Entry 3JBG (electron microscopy, 3.80 A resolution); this record covers chains 1 and 3 of the 5 polymer chains in the assembly.

# Chain 1
Molecule: Capsid protein VP1
Organism: Human poliovirus 1 Mahoney
Reference sequence: P03300 (POLG_POL1M); residues 1-302 here correspond to UniProt positions 580-881 (UniProt number = residue number + 579)
Chain sequence (302 residues; numbered 1 to 302; the number before each row is that of its first residue):
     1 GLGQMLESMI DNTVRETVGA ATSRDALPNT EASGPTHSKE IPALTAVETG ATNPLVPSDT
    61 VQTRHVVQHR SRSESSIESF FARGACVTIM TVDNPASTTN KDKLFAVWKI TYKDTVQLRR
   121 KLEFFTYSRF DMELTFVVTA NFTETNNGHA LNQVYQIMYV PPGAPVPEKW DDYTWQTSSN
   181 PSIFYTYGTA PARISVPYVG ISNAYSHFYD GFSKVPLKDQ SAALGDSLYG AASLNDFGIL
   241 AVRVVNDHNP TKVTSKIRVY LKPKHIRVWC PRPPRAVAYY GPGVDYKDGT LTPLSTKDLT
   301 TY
Not modelled in the structure: 1-19
UniProt features mapped onto this chain:
  - region: Gly1 to Ala21 (Amphipathic alpha-helix)
  - site: Tyr302 (Cleavage)

# Chain 3
Molecule: Capsid protein VP3
Organism: Human poliovirus 1 Mahoney
Reference sequence: P03300 (POLG_POL1M); residues 1-237 here correspond to UniProt positions 342-578 (UniProt number = residue number + 341)
Chain sequence (237 residues; each row starts with the number of its first residue):
     1 GLPVMNTPGS NQYLTADNFQ SPCALPEFDV TPPIDIPGEV KNMMELAEID TMIPFDLSAT
    61 KKNTMEMYRV RLSDKPHTDD PILCLSLSPA SDPRLSHTML GEILNYYTHW AGSLKFTFLF
   121 CGSMMATGKL LVSYAPPGAD PPKKRKEAML GTHVIWDIGL QSSCTMVVPW ISNTTYRQTI
   181 DDSFTEGGYI SVFYQTRIVV PLSTPREMDI LGFVSACNDF SVRLLRDTTH IEQKALA
Not modelled in the structure: 236-237
Differences from the reference sequence: conflict Ser123 (Phe464 in P03300)

# Interface between chain 1 and chain 3
Pairs across the interface - 178 pairs, chain 1 then chain 3:
  Leu27(1) - Asn218(3)
  Leu27(1) - Asp219(3)
  Leu27(1) - Phe220(3)
  Pro28(1) - Asn218(3)
  Ala43(1) - Cys164(3)
  Ala43(1) - Thr165(3)  hydrogen bond (backbone-backbone)
  Leu44(1) - Ser163(3)
  Thr45(1) - Thr117(3)
  Thr45(1) - Gln161(3)
  Thr45(1) - Ser162(3)
  Thr45(1) - Ser163(3)  hydrogen bond (backbone-backbone)
  Thr45(1) - Thr165(3)
  Ala46(1) - Ser162(3)
  Ala46(1) - Ser163(3)
  Val47(1) - Thr117(3)
  Val47(1) - Leu119(3)  hydrophobic
  Val47(1) - Ser163(3)  hydrogen bond (backbone-side chain)
  Glu48(1) - Leu119(3)
  Glu48(1) - Ser162(3)  hydrogen bond
  Thr52(1) - Glu48(3)
  Thr52(1) - Ile49(3)
  Thr52(1) - Asp50(3)  hydrogen bond (side chain-backbone)
  Thr52(1) - Lys115(3)
  Thr52(1) - Ser215(3)
  Asn53(1) - Lys115(3)  hydrogen bond (backbone-side chain)
  Asn53(1) - Thr165(3)  hydrogen bond
  Leu55(1) - Lys115(3)
  Leu55(1) - Thr165(3)
  Leu55(1) - Val167(3)  hydrophobic
  Leu55(1) - Cys217(3)
  Val56(1) - Asn218(3)
  Pro57(1) - Ser113(3)
  Pro57(1) - Val167(3)  hydrophobic
  Thr60(1) - Val167(3)
  Val61(1) - Thr152(3)
  Val61(1) - Pro169(3)  hydrophobic
  Arg70(1) - Ala111(3)
  Arg70(1) - Gly112(3)
  Arg70(1) - Thr175(3)
  Arg70(1) - Tyr176(3)
  Arg70(1) - Asp219(3)  hydrogen bond (side chain-backbone)
  Arg70(1) - Ser221(3)  hydrogen bond
  Ser71(1) - Ser221(3)
  Arg72(1) - Asn42(3)  hydrogen bond (backbone-side chain)
  Arg72(1) - Met44(3)
  Arg72(1) - Glu48(3)  salt bridge
  Arg72(1) - Cys217(3)  hydrogen bond (side chain-backbone)
  Arg72(1) - Asn218(3)  hydrogen bond (side chain-backbone)
  Arg72(1) - Phe220(3)  hydrogen bond (side chain-backbone)
  Glu74(1) - Tyr107(3)  hydrogen bond (backbone-side chain)
  Glu74(1) - Arg223(3)
  Glu74(1) - Leu224(3)  hydrogen bond (side chain-backbone)
  Glu74(1) - Leu225(3)  hydrogen bond (side chain-backbone)
  Ser75(1) - Asn42(3)  hydrogen bond
  Ser75(1) - Met43(3)  hydrogen bond (backbone-backbone)
  Ser75(1) - Met44(3)
  Ser75(1) - Tyr107(3)
  Ser76(1) - Lys41(3)
  Ser76(1) - Asn42(3)
  Ile77(1) - Val40(3)
  Ile77(1) - Lys41(3)  hydrogen bond (backbone-backbone)
  Ile77(1) - Asn42(3)
  Ser79(1) - Leu225(3)
  Phe80(1) - Met43(3)  hydrophobic
  Phe80(1) - Tyr107(3)
  Phe80(1) - Leu225(3)
  Ala82(1) - Thr15(3)
  Arg83(1) - Thr15(3)
  Arg83(1) - Ala16(3)
  Arg83(1) - Leu225(3)
  Gly84(1) - Thr15(3)  hydrogen bond (backbone-backbone)
  Asp114(1) - Gln233(3)  hydrogen bond (backbone-side chain)
  Thr115(1) - Gln233(3)
  Val116(1) - Glu232(3)
  Val116(1) - Gln233(3)  hydrogen bond (backbone-side chain)
  Arg120(1) - Glu102(3)  salt bridge
  Arg120(1) - Tyr106(3)  hydrogen bond
  Arg120(1) - Thr228(3)
  Arg120(1) - His230(3)
  Arg120(1) - Ile231(3)
  Lys121(1) - Tyr106(3)
  Phe124(1) - Tyr106(3)  hydrophobic
  Phe125(1) - Val40(3)  hydrophobic
  Phe125(1) - Met43(3)  hydrophobic
  Arg129(1) - Val30(3)
  Arg129(1) - Thr31(3)  hydrogen bond (side chain-backbone)
  Arg129(1) - Pro32(3)
  Arg129(1) - Pro33(3)
  Glu133(1) - Phe19(3)
  Thr135(1) - Tyr13(3)
  Val137(1) - Tyr13(3)  hydrophobic
  Pro181(1) - Ala24(3)
  Ala190(1) - Asn11(3)
  Pro191(1) - Asn11(3)
  Arg193(1) - Tyr13(3)
  Arg193(1) - Asp17(3)  salt bridge
  Arg193(1) - Phe19(3)
  Arg193(1) - Ser21(3)
  Arg193(1) - Pro22(3)
  Ile194(1) - Ser21(3)
  Ile194(1) - Pro22(3)
  Ser195(1) - Ser21(3)  hydrogen bond
  Ser195(1) - Pro22(3)  hydrogen bond (backbone-backbone)
  Ser195(1) - Cys23(3)
  Ser195(1) - Ala24(3)  hydrogen bond (backbone-backbone)
  Pro197(1) - Cys23(3)
  Pro197(1) - Phe28(3)  hydrophobic
  Pro197(1) - Val30(3)  hydrophobic
  Tyr198(1) - Phe28(3)
  Tyr198(1) - Val30(3)
  Val199(1) - Leu25(3)  hydrophobic
  Val199(1) - Phe28(3)  hydrophobic
  Gly200(1) - Thr31(3)
  Ser202(1) - Thr31(3)
  Asn203(1) - Thr31(3)
  Asn203(1) - Pro32(3)  hydrogen bond (side chain-backbone)
  Asn203(1) - Ile34(3)
  Ala204(1) - Ile36(3)  hydrophobic
  Tyr260(1) - Tyr13(3)
  Lys262(1) - Asp17(3)  salt bridge
  Lys262(1) - Asn18(3)
  Lys264(1) - Ser21(3)
  Arg267(1) - Pro33(3)
  Arg267(1) - Glu39(3)  salt bridge
  Val268(1) - Glu39(3)
  Val268(1) - Val40(3)  hydrogen bond (backbone-backbone)
  Trp269(1) - Ile36(3)  hydrogen bond (side chain-backbone)
  Trp269(1) - Gly38(3)
  Trp269(1) - Glu39(3)
  Cys270(1) - Pro37(3)
  Cys270(1) - Gly38(3)  hydrogen bond (backbone-backbone)
  Pro271(1) - Val40(3)
  Pro271(1) - Leu46(3)  hydrophobic
  Arg272(1) - Met99(3)
  Pro273(1) - Met99(3)  hydrophobic
  Pro274(1) - Met99(3)
  Pro274(1) - Glu102(3)
  Thr292(1) - Asn63(3)
  Pro293(1) - Asn63(3)
  Pro293(1) - His97(3)
  Leu294(1) - Pro54(3)  hydrophobic
  Leu294(1) - Leu57(3)  hydrophobic
  Leu294(1) - Lys62(3)
  Leu294(1) - Asn63(3)  hydrogen bond (backbone-side chain)
  Leu294(1) - Met67(3)  hydrophobic
  Ser295(1) - Leu57(3)
  Ser295(1) - Lys62(3)
  Ser295(1) - Pro93(3)
  Thr296(1) - Leu57(3)
  Thr296(1) - Ala59(3)
  Thr296(1) - Lys62(3)  hydrogen bond
  Lys297(1) - Leu57(3)  hydrogen bond (backbone-backbone)
  Lys297(1) - Ser58(3)
  Lys297(1) - Pro93(3)
  Lys297(1) - Arg94(3)
  Asp298(1) - Arg94(3)  hydrogen bond (backbone-side chain)
  Leu299(1) - Phe55(3)
  Leu299(1) - Asp56(3)
  Leu299(1) - Ile82(3)
  Leu299(1) - Leu83(3)
  Leu299(1) - Cys84(3)  hydrogen bond (backbone-backbone)
  Leu299(1) - Arg94(3)
  Thr300(1) - Pro81(3)
  Thr300(1) - Ile82(3)
  Thr300(1) - Cys84(3)
  Thr300(1) - Lys143(3)  hydrogen bond (backbone-side chain)
  Thr301(1) - Cys84(3)
  Thr301(1) - Arg94(3)  hydrogen bond (backbone-side chain)
  Tyr302(1) - Cys84(3)
  Tyr302(1) - Leu85(3)
  Tyr302(1) - Ser86(3)
  Tyr302(1) - Arg94(3)
  Tyr302(1) - Pro141(3)  hydrophobic
  Tyr302(1) - Pro142(3)  hydrogen bond (side chain-backbone)
  Tyr302(1) - Lys143(3)
  Tyr302(1) - Tyr189(3)  hydrophobic
  Tyr302(1) - Ile190(3)
  Tyr302(1) - Ser191(3)
Also at the interface, not in a pair above, chain 1 (80 interface residues in all): Gln117, Tyr127, Val196, Val277, Ala278, Tyr279, Leu291
Also at the interface, not in a pair above, chain 3 (96 interface residues in all): Val70, Ile103, Trp156, Asp157, Phe213, Val222, Asp227

# Overview
80 residues of chain 1 face 96 of chain 3 across their interface; the contacts include 39 hydrogen bonds and 5
salt bridges. Polar pairs include Arg72(1)-Glu48(3), Arg120(1)-Glu102(3) and Arg193(1)-Asp17(3).
Chain 1 is Capsid protein VP1 and chain 3 is Capsid protein VP3, both from Human poliovirus 1 Mahoney; the
structure, Complex of poliovirus with VHH PVSS21E, was determined by electron microscopy together with 3JBC,
3JBD, 3JBE and 3JBF from the same study.
